PDB entry 1J3I | X-ray diffraction, 2.33 A resolution | chains A and D of the 4 polymer chains in the assembly

Chain A:
Name: Bifunctional dihydrofolate reductase-thymidylate synthase
Organism: Plasmodium falciparum
Notes: EC 1.5.1.3, 2.1.1.45
UniProtKB: P13922 (DRTS_PLAFK); residue numbers follow UniProt; this construct covers 1-280
Sequence (280 residues; each row starts with the number of its first residue):
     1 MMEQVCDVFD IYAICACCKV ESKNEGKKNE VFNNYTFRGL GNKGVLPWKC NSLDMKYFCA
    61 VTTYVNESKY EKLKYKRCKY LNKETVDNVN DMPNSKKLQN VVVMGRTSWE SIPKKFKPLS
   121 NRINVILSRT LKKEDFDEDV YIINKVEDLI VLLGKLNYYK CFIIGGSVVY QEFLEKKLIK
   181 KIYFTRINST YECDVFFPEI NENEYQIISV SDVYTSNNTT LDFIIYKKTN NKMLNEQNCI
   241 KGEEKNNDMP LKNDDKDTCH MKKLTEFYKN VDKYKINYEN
Not modelled in the structure: 86-95, 234-280
Ligand contacts:
  - NADPH (NDP; NADPH dihydro-nicotinamide-adenine-dinucleotide phosphate): Cys15, Ala16, Leu40, Gly41, Asn42, Gly44, Val45, Leu46, Trp48, Gly105, Arg106, Thr107, Ser108, Ser111, Leu127, Ser128, Arg129, Thr130, Leu131, Asn144, Lys145, Val146, Ile164, Gly165, Gly166, Ser167, Val168, Val169, Tyr170, Glu172, Val195
  - WRA (6,6-dimethyl-1-[3-(2,4,5-trichlorophenoxy)propoxy]-1,6-dihydro-1,3,5-triazine-2,4-diamine): Ile14, Cys15, Ala16, Leu46, Lys49, Asp54, Met55, Phe58, Ser111, Ile112, Pro113, Phe116, Leu119, Ile164, Tyr170, Thr185
Curated features (UniProtKB/Swiss-Prot):
  - binding site (substrate): Ile14, Cys15, Val31, Asp54, Ile164, Tyr170, Thr185
  - binding site (NADP(+)): Ala16, Gly39 to Val45, Ser128 to Thr130, Asn144, Gly165 to Glu172
  - natural variant: Ala16 (A16V: In strain: Isolate Palo-Alto), Cys59 (R59C: In strain: Isolate FCR-3, Isolate Gambia and 1 more; this construct carries the variant)

Chain D:
Name: Bifunctional dihydrofolate reductase-thymidylate synthase
Organism: Plasmodium falciparum
Notes: EC 1.5.1.3, 2.1.1.45
UniProtKB: P13922 (DRTS_PLAFK); residue numbers follow UniProt; this construct covers 281-608
Sequence (328 residues; each row starts with the number of its first residue):
   281 DDDDEEEDDF VYFNFNKEKE EKNKNSIHPN DFQIYNSLKY KYHPEYQYLN IIYDIMMNGN
   341 KQSDRTGVGV LSKFGYIMKF DLSQYFPLLT TKKLFLRGII EELLWFIRGE TNGNTLLNKN
   401 VRIWEANGTR EFLDNRKLFH REVNDLGPIY GFQWRHFGAE YTNMYDNYEN KGVDQLKNII
   461 NLIKNDPTSR RILLCAWNVK DLDQMALPPC HILCQFYVFD GKLSCIMYQR SCDLGLGVPF
   521 NIASYSIFTH MIAQVCNLQP AQFIHVLGNA HVYNNHIDSL KIQLNRIPYP FPTLKLNPDI
   581 KNIEDFTISD FTIQNYVHHE KISMDMAA
Ligand contacts: 2'-deoxyuridine 5'-monophosphate (UMP): Arg345, Cys490, His491, Gln509, Arg510, Ser511, Cys512, Asp513, Gly517, Val518, Asn521, His551, Tyr553
Curated features (UniProtKB/Swiss-Prot):
  - active site: Cys490
  - binding site (dUMP): Arg345, His491, Gln509 to Asp513, Asn521, His551 to Tyr553

Chain A / chain D interface:
Pairs across the interface (38; chain A residue first):
  Asp10(A) - Glu285(D)
  Tyr12(A) - Glu285(D)  hydrogen bond
  Leu53(A) - Phe295(D)
  Leu53(A) - Asn296(D)
  Lys56(A) - Phe295(D)
  Lys56(A) - Asn296(D)  hydrogen bond
  Tyr57(A) - Tyr292(D)
  Tyr57(A) - Phe295(D)  hydrophobic
  Ala60(A) - Phe295(D)  hydrophobic
  Val61(A) - Tyr292(D)  hydrophobic
  Tyr64(A) - Asp288(D)
  Tyr64(A) - Val291(D)  hydrophobic
  Tyr64(A) - Tyr292(D)  hydrophobic
  Lys69(A) - Asp284(D)  salt bridge
  Lys69(A) - Glu285(D)
  Lys69(A) - Glu287(D)  salt bridge
  Lys69(A) - Asp288(D)  salt bridge
  Lys72(A) - Asp284(D)  salt bridge
  Leu73(A) - Glu285(D)
  Tyr159(A) - Asp288(D)  hydrogen bond
  Lys160(A) - Glu285(D)  salt bridge
  Lys160(A) - Asp288(D)  salt bridge
  Lys160(A) - Tyr292(D)  hydrogen bond
  Lys180(A) - Glu285(D)  salt bridge
  Lys181(A) - Glu286(D)  salt bridge
  Lys181(A) - Asp289(D)  salt bridge
  Tyr183(A) - Asp289(D)  hydrogen bond
  Tyr183(A) - Tyr292(D)
  Ile208(A) - Glu286(D)
  Ser209(A) - Phe293(D)
  Val210(A) - Phe293(D)
  Ser211(A) - Phe293(D)
  Phe223(A) - Phe293(D)
  Phe223(A) - Phe295(D)  hydrophobic
  Ile225(A) - Asp289(D)
  Ile225(A) - Phe293(D)  hydrophobic
  Lys227(A) - Asp283(D)  salt bridge
  Lys227(A) - Glu286(D)  salt bridge
Interface residues without a listed pair, chain A (25 interface residues in all): Phe162, Tyr214

In short:
25 residues of chain A face 12 of chain D across their interface, with 5 hydrogen bonds and 11 salt bridges.
Among the polar pairs are Lys69(A)-Asp284(D), Lys69(A)-Glu287(D) and Lys69(A)-Asp288(D). Chain A binds
compound WRA and NADPH. Chain D binds 2'-deoxyuridine 5'-monophosphate.
Chain A is Bifunctional dihydrofolate reductase-thymidylate synthase and chain D is Bifunctional dihydrofolate
reductase-thymidylate synthase, both from Plasmodium falciparum; the structure, Wild-type Plasmodium
falciparum dihydrofolate reductase-thymidylate synthase (PfDHFR-TS) complexed with WR99210, NADPH, and dUMP,
was determined by X-ray diffraction together with 1J3J and 1J3K from the same study.
